Entry 1KEN (X-ray diffraction, 3.50 A resolution); this record covers chains A and H of the 10 polymer chains in the assembly.

== Chain A ==
Protein: hemagglutinin HA1
Organism: Influenza A virus (A/X-31(H3N2))
Sequence (328 residues; each row starts with the number of its first residue):
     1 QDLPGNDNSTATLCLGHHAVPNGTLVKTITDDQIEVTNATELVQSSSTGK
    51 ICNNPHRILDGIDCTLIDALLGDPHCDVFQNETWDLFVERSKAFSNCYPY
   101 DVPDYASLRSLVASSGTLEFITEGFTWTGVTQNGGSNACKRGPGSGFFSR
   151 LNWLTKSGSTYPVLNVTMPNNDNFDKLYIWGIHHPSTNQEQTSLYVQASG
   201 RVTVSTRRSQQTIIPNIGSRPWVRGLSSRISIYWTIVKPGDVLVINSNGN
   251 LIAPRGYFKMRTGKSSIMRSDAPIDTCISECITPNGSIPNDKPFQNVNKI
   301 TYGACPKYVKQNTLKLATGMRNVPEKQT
Unresolved in the structure: 1-8
Cystine bridges: Cys52-Cys277, Cys64-Cys76, Cys97-Cys139, Cys281-Cys305
Covalent attachments: glycan linked to Asn165

== Chain H ==
Protein: influenza virus infectivity neutralizing antibody (heavy chain)
Organism: Mus musculus
Notes: antibody fragment or engineered binder
Sequence (221 residues; numbered 1 to 221; the number before each row is that of its first residue):
     1 DVHLQESGPGLVKPSQSLSLTCYVTGYSITSGYYWTWIRQFPGNKLEWMG
    51 YISYDGSNNYNPSLKNRISITRDTSKNQFFLKLNSVTAEDTASYYCAAFY
   101 YDYDFFFDYWGQGTTLTVSSAKTTPPSVYPLAPGSAAQTNSMVTLGCLVK
   151 GYFPEPVTVTWNSGSLSSGVHTFPAVLQSDLYTLSSSVTVPSSTWPSETV
   201 TCNVAHPASSTKVDKKIVPRD
Cystine bridges: Cys22-Cys96, Cys147-Cys202

== Chain A / chain H interface ==
Residue-residue contacts - 19 pairs, chain A then chain H:
  Gly135(A) with Asp104(H)
  Ser136(A) with Asp104(H), hydrogen bond
  Asn137(A) with Tyr103(H); Asp104(H)
  Ser186(A) with Tyr100(H), hydrogen bond
  Thr187(A) with Phe105(H)
  Gln189(A) with Tyr33(H); Phe107(H)
  Glu190(A) with Asp102(H); Phe105(H)
  Ser193(A) with Phe105(H)
  Trp222(A) with Tyr101(H); Tyr103(H), hydrophobic
  Gly225(A) with Asp102(H); Tyr103(H)
  Leu226(A) with Asp102(H); Asp104(H)
  Ser227(A) with Tyr100(H), hydrogen bond; Asp102(H), hydrogen bond
Interface residues without a listed pair, chain A (15 interface residues in all): Tyr98, Trp153, Ser228
Interface residues without a listed pair, chain H (9 interface residues in all): Tyr109

== Summary ==
The interface between chain A and chain H involves 15 residues on one side and 9 on the other; the contacts
include 4 hydrogen bonds. Polar pairs include Ser136(A)-Asp104(H), Ser186(A)-Tyr100(H) and
Ser227(A)-Tyr100(H).
Chain A is hemagglutinin HA1 (Influenza A virus (A/X-31(H3N2))) and chain H is influenza virus infectivity
neutralizing antibody (heavy chain) (Mus musculus); the structure, Influenza virus hemagglutinin complexed
with an antibody that prevents the hemagglutinin low ph fusogenic transition, was determined by X-ray
diffraction.
